Entry 6W6V (electron microscopy, 3.00 A resolution); this record covers chains A and D of the 11 polymer chains in the assembly.

[Chain A]
Molecule: RNA component of RNase MRP NME1
From: Saccharomyces cerevisiae S288C
Sequence (340 nucleotides; numbered 1 to 340; the number before each row is that of its first residue):
     1 AAUCCAUGAC CAAAGAAUCG UCACAAAUCG AAGCUUACAA AAUGGAGUAA AAUUUUUUUU
    61 ACUCAGUAAU AUGCUUUGGG UUGAAAGUCU CCCACCAAUU CGUAUGCGGA AAACGUAAUG
   121 AGAUUUAAAA AUUUUAAAUU GUUUAAAUCA ACUCAUUAAG GAGGAUGCCC UUGGGUAUUC
   181 UGCUUCUUGA CCUGGUACCU CUAUUGCAGG GUACUGGUGU UUUCUUCGGU ACUGGAUUCC
   241 GUUUGUAUGG AAUCUAAACC AUAGUUAUGA CGAUUGCUCU UUCCCGUGCU GGAUCGAGUA
   301 ACCCAAUGGA GCUUACUAUU CUUGGUCCAU GGAUUCACCC
Not modelled in the structure: 1, 53-56, 132-143, 170-173, 203-207, 220-224, 242-246, 285-289, 336-340
From the paper describing this entry:
  - contacts within the chain: A84-U314

[Chain D]
Name: RNases MRP/P 32.9 kDa subunit
From: Saccharomyces cerevisiae S288C
UniProtKB: P38336 (POP4_YEAST); residues 1-279 here = UniProt positions 1-279
Sequence (279 residues; each row starts with the number of its first residue):
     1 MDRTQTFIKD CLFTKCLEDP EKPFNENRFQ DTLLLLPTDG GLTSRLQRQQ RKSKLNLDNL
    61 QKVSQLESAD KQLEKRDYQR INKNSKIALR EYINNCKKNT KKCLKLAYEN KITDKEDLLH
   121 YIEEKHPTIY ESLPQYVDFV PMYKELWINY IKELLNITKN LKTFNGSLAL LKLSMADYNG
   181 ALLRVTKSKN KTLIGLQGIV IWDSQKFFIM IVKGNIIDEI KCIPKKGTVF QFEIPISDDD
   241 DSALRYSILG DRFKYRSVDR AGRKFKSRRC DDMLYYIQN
Not modelled in the structure: 1-67

[Chain A / chain D interface]
Residue-residue contacts (34):
  U7(A) with Lys189(D), sugar contact; Asn190(D), hydrogen bond to the sugar; Lys191(D), sugar contact
  G8(A) with Lys189(D), sugar contact; Asn190(D), sugar contact
  A9(A) with Lys189(D), phosphate contact; Lys226(D), hydrogen bond to the phosphate
  C10(A) with Lys226(D), salt bridge to the phosphate
  G122(A) with Gln79(D), hydrogen bond to the phosphate
  U125(A) with Lys75(D), hydrogen bond to the sugar; Tyr78(D), stacking on the base
  U126(A) with Lys75(D), salt bridge to the phosphate
  A131(A) with Val258(D), base contact; Ala261(D), base contact; Arg263(D), base contact; Lys264(D), phosphate contact
  A145(A) with Lys206(D), salt bridge to the phosphate
  A146(A) with Lys86(D), sugar contact; Lys206(D), phosphate contact
  A147(A) with Lys86(D), hydrogen bond to the sugar; Leu89(D), sugar contact; Trp202(D), phosphate contact; Ser204(D), hydrogen bond to the phosphate; Gln205(D), hydrogen bond to the phosphate; Phe207(D), base contact
  U148(A) with Lys86(D), sugar contact; Arg90(D), sugar contact
  A329(A) with Cys222(D), phosphate contact; Pro224(D), sugar contact
  U330(A) with Thr192(D), hydrogen bond to the sugar; Cys222(D), phosphate contact
  G331(A) with Thr192(D), sugar contact; Lys221(D), salt bridge to the phosphate
  U335(A) with Tyr108(D), base contact
Also at the interface, not in a pair above, chain A (20 interface residues in all): A6, A123, A130, C328
Also at the interface, not in a pair above, chain D (32 interface residues in all): Lys83, Ile93, Asn94, Leu193, Leu196, Ile209, Ile223, Gly262

[Overview]
The interface between chain A and chain D involves 20 residues on one side and 32 on the other; the contacts
include 8 hydrogen bonds, 4 salt bridges and 1 aromatic stacking contact. Among the polar pairs are
U7(A)-Asn190(D), U125(A)-Lys75(D) and A147(A)-Lys86(D). From the paper: contacts within the chain involving
A84(A) and U314(A).
Here chain A is RNA component of RNase MRP NME1 and chain D is RNases MRP/P 32.9 kDa subunit, both from
Saccharomyces cerevisiae S288C. Entry 6W6V (Structure of yeast RNase MRP holoenzyme) was determined by
electron microscopy.
